Entry 8ICT (X-ray diffraction, 3.10 A resolution); this record covers chains T and A of the 3 polymer chains in the assembly.

# Chain T
Molecule: 8-nt DNA strand
Sequence (8 nucleotides; row label = number of the first residue in the row):
     1 CATTAGAA

# Chain A
Molecule: Protein (DNA polymerase beta (e.c.2.7.7.7))
Organism: Homo sapiens
UniProt: P06746 (DPOB_HUMAN); residues 2-335 here correspond to UniProt positions 1-334 (UniProt number = residue number - 1)
Chain sequence (335 residues; numbered 1 to 335; the number before each row is that of its first residue):
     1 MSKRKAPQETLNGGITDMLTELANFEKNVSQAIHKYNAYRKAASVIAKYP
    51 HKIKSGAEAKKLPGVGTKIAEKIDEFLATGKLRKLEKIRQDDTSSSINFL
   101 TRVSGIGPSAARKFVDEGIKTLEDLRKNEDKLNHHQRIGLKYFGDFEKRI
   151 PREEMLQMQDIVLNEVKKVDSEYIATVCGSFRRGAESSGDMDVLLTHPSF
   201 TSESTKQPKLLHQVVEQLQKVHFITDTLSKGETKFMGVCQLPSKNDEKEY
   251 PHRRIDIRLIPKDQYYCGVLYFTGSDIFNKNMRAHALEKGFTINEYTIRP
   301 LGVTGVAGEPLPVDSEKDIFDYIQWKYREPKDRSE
Unresolved in the structure: 1-8
Ion coordination: Na+ site 1 near Leu62 (its only coordinating residue here); Na+ site 2: Thr101, Val103, Ile106 (shared with 1 residue of chain P); Mn2+ site 1: Asp190, Asp192 (together with 2'-deoxycytidine-5'-triphosphate)
Residues lining bound ligands: 2'-deoxycytidine-5'-triphosphate: Arg149, Gly179, Ser180, Arg183, Ser187, Ser188, Gly189, Asp190, Asp192, Tyr271, Phe272, Thr273, Gly274, Asp276
Curated features (UniProtKB/Swiss-Prot):
  - binding site (K(+)): Lys61
  - binding site (Na(+)): Lys61

# Interface between chain T and chain A
Contacting residue pairs (11):
  DT3(T) with Thr233(A), phosphate contact; Lys234(A), phosphate contact
  DT4(T) with Ser229(A), phosphate contact; Lys230(A), phosphate contact; Gly231(A), phosphate contact; Glu232(A), hydrogen bond to the phosphate; Thr233(A), hydrogen bond to the phosphate; Lys234(A), hydrogen bond to the phosphate
  DA5(T) with Ser229(A), sugar contact; Lys230(A), hydrogen bond to the phosphate
  DG6(T) with Asn133(A), phosphate contact
Interface residues without a listed pair, chain T (5 interface residues in all): DA2
Interface residues without a listed pair, chain A (9 interface residues in all): His134, Tyr296

# Summary
Chain T and chain A form an interface of 5 and 9 residues respectively; the contacts include 4 hydrogen bonds.
Among the polar pairs are DT4(T)-Glu232(A), DT4(T)-Thr233(A) and DT4(T)-Lys234(A). Ligands of chain A:
2'-deoxycytidine-5'-triphosphate.
Here chain T is an 8-nt DNA strand and chain A is Protein (DNA polymerase beta (e.c.2.7.7.7)) (Homo sapiens).
Entry 8ICT (DNA polymerase beta (pol B) (e.c.2.7.7.7) complexed with seven base pairs of DNA; soaked in the
...) was determined by X-ray diffraction, deposited together with 1ZQT, 7ICE, 7ICF, 7ICG, 7ICH, 7ICI and 39
further entries.
